PDB entry 4LJR | X-ray diffraction, 1.80 A resolution | chains A and B of the 4 polymer chains in the assembly

# Chain A (and B)
Molecule: DNA processing chain A
Organism: Helicobacter pylori
Notes: chain B of this document is another copy of the same molecule, construct and numbering; everything in this record applies to it too
Reference sequence: O25100 (O25100_HELPY); numbering as in UniProt (aligned over 5-217)
Amino-acid sequence (221 residues; row label = number of the first residue in the row):
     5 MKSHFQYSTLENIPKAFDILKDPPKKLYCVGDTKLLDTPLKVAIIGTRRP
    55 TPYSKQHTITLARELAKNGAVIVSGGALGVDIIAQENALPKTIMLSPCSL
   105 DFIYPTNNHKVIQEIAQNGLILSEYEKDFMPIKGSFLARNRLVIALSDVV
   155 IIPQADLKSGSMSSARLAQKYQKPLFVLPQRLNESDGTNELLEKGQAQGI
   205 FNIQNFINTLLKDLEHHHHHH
Disordered / not traced: 218-225
Sequence notes: expression tag (218-225)
What the authors report for this chain:
  - binding site for single-stranded DNA: His-8, Phe-9, Gln-10, Tyr-11, Arg-52, Tyr-108, Pro-135, Lys-137, Phe-140, Arg-143, Asn-144, Gly-164
  - conformationally variable residues (side-chain flip): Arg-52
  - mutagenesis - H8E, Y11E: unchanged binding to single-stranded DNA
  - mutagenesis - R52E (315-fold), Y108E (10-fold), K137E (230-fold), F140E, R143E (173-fold): decreased binding to single-stranded DNA
  - mutagenesis - R52E/K137E, R52E/R143E, K137E/R143E: abolished binding to single-stranded DNA
  - binding site for single-stranded DNA: Phe-140 to Asn-144 (by similarity / conservation)

# How chain A and chain B interact
Pairs across the interface (22):
  Tyr-57(A) / Arg-185(B)
  Tyr-57(A) / Leu-186(B)  hydrogen bond (side chain-backbone)
  His-61(A) / Leu-186(B)
  Pro-183(A) / Gln-184(B)
  Gln-184(A) / Pro-183(B)
  Arg-185(A) / Tyr-57(B)
  Arg-185(A) / Arg-185(B)
  Arg-185(A) / Glu-188(B)  salt bridge
  Leu-186(A) / Tyr-57(B)  hydrogen bond (backbone-side chain)
  Leu-186(A) / His-61(B)
  Leu-186(A) / Pro-183(B)  hydrophobic
  Leu-186(A) / Ile-204(B)
  Leu-186(A) / Phe-205(B)  hydrophobic
  Glu-188(A) / Arg-185(B)  salt bridge
  Asn-193(A) / Phe-205(B)
  Leu-196(A) / Phe-205(B)  hydrophobic
  Glu-197(A) / Phe-205(B)
  Ile-204(A) / Leu-186(B)
  Phe-205(A) / Leu-186(B)
  Phe-205(A) / Asn-193(B)
  Phe-205(A) / Leu-196(B)  hydrophobic
  Phe-205(A) / Glu-197(B)
Other interface residues (no listed pair), chain A (15 interface residues in all): Asn-187, Asn-206, Ile-207
Other interface residues (no listed pair), chain B (15 interface residues in all): Leu-182, Asn-187, Ile-207

# Summary
The chain A/chain B interface involves 15 residues from each chain, with 2 hydrogen bonds and 2 salt bridges.
Polar pairs include Arg-185(A)/Glu-188(B) and Tyr-57(A)/Leu-186(B). The paper reports a binding site for
single-stranded DNA at His-8(A), Phe-9(A) and Gln-10(A) among others; R52E, Y108E and K137E of chain A, among
others, reduce binding to single-stranded DNA; 10 substitutions were tested in all.
Chain A and chain B are both DNA processing chain A (Helicobacter pylori); the structure, Structural insights
into the unique single-stranded DNA binding mode of DNA processing protein A from Helicobacter ..., was
determined by X-ray diffraction, deposited together with 4LJK and 4LJL.
